Entry 7Y5U (electron microscopy, 3.80 A resolution); this record covers chains A and E of the 5 polymer chains in the assembly.

Chain A:
Molecule: Chromatin assembly factor 1 subunit A
Organism: Homo sapiens
UniProtKB: Q13111 (CAF1A_HUMAN); residues 442-853 here = UniProt positions 442-853
Sequence (412 residues; numbered 442 to 853; the number before each row is that of its first residue):
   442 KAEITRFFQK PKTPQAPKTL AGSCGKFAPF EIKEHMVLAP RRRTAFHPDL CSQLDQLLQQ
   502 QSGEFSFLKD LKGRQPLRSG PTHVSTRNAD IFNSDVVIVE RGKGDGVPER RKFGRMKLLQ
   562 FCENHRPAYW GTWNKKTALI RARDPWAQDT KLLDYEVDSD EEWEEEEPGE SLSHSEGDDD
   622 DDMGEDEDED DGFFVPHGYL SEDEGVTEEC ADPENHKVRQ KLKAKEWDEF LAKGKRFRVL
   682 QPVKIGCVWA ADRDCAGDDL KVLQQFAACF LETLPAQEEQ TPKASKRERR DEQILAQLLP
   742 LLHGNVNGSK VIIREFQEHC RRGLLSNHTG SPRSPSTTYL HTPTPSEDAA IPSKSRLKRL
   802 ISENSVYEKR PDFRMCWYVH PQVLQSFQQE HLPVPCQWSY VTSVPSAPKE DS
Disordered / not traced: 442-490, 501-547, 714-853
UniProt features mapped onto this chain:
  - region: Ser642 to Phe678 (Necessary for homodimerization and competence for chromatin assembly)
  - modified residue: Thr722 (Phosphothreonine), Ser772 (Phosphoserine), Ser775 (Phosphoserine), Ser803 (Phosphoserine)

Chain E:
Molecule: Histone H4
Organism: Homo sapiens
UniProtKB: P62805 (H4_HUMAN); residues 0-102 here correspond to UniProt positions 1-103 (UniProt number = residue number + 1)
Sequence (103 residues; row label = number of the first residue in the row; numbering starts at 0):
     0 MSGRGKGGKG LGKGGAKRHR KVLRDNIQGI TKPAIRRLAR RGGVKRISGL IYEETRGVLK
    60 VFLENVIRDA VTYTEHAKRK TVTAMDVVYA LKRQGRTLYG FGG
Disordered / not traced: 0-20, 102
UniProt features mapped onto this chain:
  - DNA-binding region: Lys16 to Lys20
  - modified residue: Ser1 (N-acetylserine), Arg3 (Asymmetric dimethylarginine), Lys5 (N6-(2-hydroxyisobutyryl)lysine), Lys8 (N6-(2-hydroxyisobutyryl)lysine), Lys12 (N6-(2-hydroxyisobutyryl)lysine), Lys16 (N6-(2-hydroxyisobutyryl)lysine), Lys20 (N6,N6,N6-trimethyllysine), Lys31 (N6-(2-hydroxyisobutyryl)lysine), Lys44 (N6-(2-hydroxyisobutyryl)lysine), Ser47 (Phosphoserine), Tyr51 (Phosphotyrosine), Lys59 (N6-(2-hydroxyisobutyryl)lysine), Lys77 (N6-(2-hydroxyisobutyryl)lysine), Lys79 (N6-(2-hydroxyisobutyryl)lysine), Thr80 (Phosphothreonine), Tyr88 (Phosphotyrosine), Lys91 (N6-(2-hydroxyisobutyryl)lysine)
  - cross-link (Glycyl lysine isopeptide (Lys-Gly)): Lys12 (interchain with G-Cter in SUMO2), Lys20 (interchain with G-Cter in SUMO2), Lys31 (interchain with G-Cter in SUMO2), Lys59 (interchain with G-Cter in SUMO2), Lys79 (interchain with G-Cter in SUMO2), Lys91 (interchain with G-Cter in SUMO2)

Chain A / chain E interface:
Contacting residue pairs (24):
  Glu606(A) with Arg45(E), salt bridge
  Pro609(A) with Ile46(E); Ser47(E); Gly48(E)
  Gly610(A) with Arg45(E); Ile46(E)
  Glu611(A) with Arg35(E), salt bridge; Ile46(E)
  Ser612(A) with Arg45(E)
  Leu613(A) with Arg39(E), hydrogen bond (backbone-side chain); Lys44(E); Ile46(E), hydrophobic
  Ser614(A) with Arg39(E), hydrogen bond (backbone-side chain)
  His615(A) with Arg39(E)
  Glu617(A) with Arg39(E)
  Gly618(A) with Arg35(E)
  Asp619(A) with Arg39(E), salt bridge
  Asp621(A) with Pro32(E)
  Gly639(A) with Thr80(E)
  Ser642(A) with Lys79(E), hydrogen bond (backbone-side chain)
  Glu643(A) with Thr80(E)
  Gly646(A) with Lys79(E)
  Val647(A) with Arg78(E); Lys79(E)
Interface residues without a listed pair, chain A (22 interface residues in all): Pro568, Ala569, Glu608, Asp623, Glu628
Interface residues without a listed pair, chain E (16 interface residues in all): Leu22, Thr30, Arg36, Tyr51, Lys77

Summary:
The interface between chain A and chain E involves 22 residues on one side and 16 on the other, with 3
hydrogen bonds and 3 salt bridges. Among the polar pairs are Glu606(A)-Arg45(E), Glu611(A)-Arg35(E) and
Asp619(A)-Arg39(E).
Here chain A is Chromatin assembly factor 1 subunit A and chain E is Histone H4, both from Homo sapiens. Entry
7Y5U (Cryo-EM structure of the monomeric human CAF1LC-H3-H4 complex) was determined by electron microscopy
(same publication as 7Y5K, 7Y5L, 7Y5O, 7Y5V, 7Y5W, 7Y61 and 4 further entries).
